PDB entry 3C8N | X-ray diffraction, 1.90 A resolution | chains A and B

# Chain A (and B)
Molecule: Probable F420-dependent glucose-6-phosphate dehydrogenase FGD1
Source organism: Mycobacterium tuberculosis
Notes: EC 1.-.-.-; chain B of this document is another copy of the same molecule, construct and numbering; everything in this record applies to it too
UniProtKB: P96253 (P96253_MYCTU); residue numbers follow UniProt; this construct covers 1-336
Chain sequence (356 residues; each row starts with the number of its first residue; numbers below 1 keep their minus sign (Mse-19 is residue -19)):
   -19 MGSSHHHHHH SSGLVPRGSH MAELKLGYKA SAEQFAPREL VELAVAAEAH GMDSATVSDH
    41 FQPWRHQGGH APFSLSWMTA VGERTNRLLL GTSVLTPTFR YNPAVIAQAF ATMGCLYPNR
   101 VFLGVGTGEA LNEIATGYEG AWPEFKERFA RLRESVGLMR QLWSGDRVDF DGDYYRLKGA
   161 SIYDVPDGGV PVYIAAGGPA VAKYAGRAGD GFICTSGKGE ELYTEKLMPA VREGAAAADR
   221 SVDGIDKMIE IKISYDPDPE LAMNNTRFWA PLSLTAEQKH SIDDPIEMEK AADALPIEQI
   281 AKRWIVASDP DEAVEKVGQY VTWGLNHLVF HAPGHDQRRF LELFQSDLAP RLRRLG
Disordered / not traced: -19 to -13, -1 to 0, 2, 145, 335-336 (chain B: -19 to 0, 44-45, 335-336)
Modified residues: Mse-19 (selenomethionine); Mse1, Mse32, Mse58, Mse93, Mse139, Mse208, Mse228, Mse243, Mse268 (selenomethionine; parent Met)
Construct notes: expression tag (-19 to 0); engineered mutation Mse243 (Leu in P96253)

# Interface between chain A and chain B
Pairs across the interface - 108 pairs, chain A then chain B:
  Ala16(A) - Asp164(B)
  Pro17(A) - Cys95(B)  hydrophobic
  Pro17(A) - Leu96(B)
  Pro17(A) - Asp164(B)
  Arg18(A) - Glu63(B)  salt bridge
  Arg18(A) - Leu96(B)  hydrogen bond (side chain-backbone)
  Arg18(A) - Tyr97(B)
  Val21(A) - Leu96(B)  hydrophobic
  His40(A) - Gln88(B)  hydrogen bond (backbone-side chain)
  Phe41(A) - Ala84(B)
  Phe41(A) - Gln88(B)
  Phe41(A) - Ala160(B)  hydrophobic
  Phe41(A) - Ser161(B)
  Phe41(A) - Ile162(B)  hydrophobic
  Gln42(A) - Gly159(B)
  Gln42(A) - Ala160(B)
  Gln42(A) - Ser161(B)  hydrogen bond (side chain-backbone)
  Pro43(A) - Tyr163(B)
  His46(A) - Tyr163(B)  hydrogen bond
  Gly49(A) - Tyr163(B)
  His50(A) - Tyr163(B)
  His50(A) - Asp164(B)  salt bridge
  Ala51(A) - Gln88(B)  hydrogen bond (backbone-side chain)
  Ala51(A) - Asp164(B)  hydrogen bond (backbone-side chain)
  Pro52(A) - Gln88(B)
  Pro52(A) - Thr92(B)
  Pro52(A) - Asp164(B)
  Phe53(A) - Gln88(B)
  Phe53(A) - Ala89(B)  hydrophobic
  Phe53(A) - Thr92(B)  hydrogen bond (backbone-side chain)
  Ser56(A) - Thr59(B)  hydrogen bond
  Ser56(A) - Thr92(B)
  Ser56(A) - Mse93(B)
  Thr59(A) - Ser56(B)
  Thr59(A) - Thr59(B)
  Thr59(A) - Ala60(B)
  Ala60(A) - Thr59(B)
  Ala60(A) - Glu63(B)
  Ala60(A) - Tyr97(B)
  Glu63(A) - Arg18(B)  salt bridge
  Glu63(A) - Ala60(B)
  Glu63(A) - Arg64(B)  salt bridge
  Arg64(A) - Glu63(B)  salt bridge
  Arg80(A) - Asn82(B)
  Arg80(A) - Val85(B)
  Tyr81(A) - Val85(B)  hydrophobic
  Asn82(A) - Arg80(B)
  Asn82(A) - Thr116(B)  hydrogen bond (side chain-backbone)
  Ala84(A) - Phe41(B)
  Ala84(A) - Thr116(B)
  Val85(A) - Phe53(B)  hydrophobic
  Val85(A) - Arg80(B)
  Val85(A) - Tyr81(B)  hydrophobic
  Gln88(A) - His40(B)  hydrogen bond (side chain-backbone)
  Gln88(A) - Phe41(B)
  Gln88(A) - Ala51(B)  hydrogen bond (side chain-backbone)
  Gln88(A) - Pro52(B)
  Gln88(A) - Phe53(B)
  Ala89(A) - Phe53(B)  hydrophobic
  Thr92(A) - Pro17(B)
  Thr92(A) - Pro52(B)
  Thr92(A) - Phe53(B)  hydrogen bond (side chain-backbone)
  Thr92(A) - Ser56(B)
  Mse93(A) - Ser56(B)
  Cys95(A) - Pro17(B)  hydrophobic
  Leu96(A) - Pro17(B)
  Leu96(A) - Arg18(B)  hydrogen bond (backbone-side chain)
  Leu96(A) - Val21(B)  hydrophobic
  Tyr97(A) - Arg18(B)
  Tyr97(A) - Ala60(B)
  Ile114(A) - Lys158(B)
  Ala115(A) - Leu157(B)
  Ala115(A) - Lys158(B)  hydrogen bond (backbone-backbone)
  Ala115(A) - Ala160(B)
  Thr116(A) - Asn82(B)  hydrogen bond (backbone-side chain)
  Thr116(A) - Ala84(B)
  Thr116(A) - Arg156(B)
  Gly117(A) - Arg156(B)
  Tyr118(A) - Arg156(B)
  Leu142(A) - Phe41(B)  hydrophobic
  Arg147(A) - Ile266(B)
  Arg156(A) - Thr116(B)
  Arg156(A) - Gly117(B)  hydrogen bond (backbone-backbone)
  Arg156(A) - Tyr118(B)
  Arg156(A) - Glu119(B)  salt bridge
  Leu157(A) - Ala115(B)
  Lys158(A) - Ile114(B)
  Lys158(A) - Ala115(B)  hydrogen bond (backbone-backbone)
  Gly159(A) - Gln42(B)  hydrogen bond (backbone-side chain)
  Ala160(A) - Phe41(B)  hydrophobic
  Ala160(A) - Gln42(B)
  Ala160(A) - Ala115(B)
  Ser161(A) - Phe41(B)
  Ser161(A) - Gln42(B)  hydrogen bond (backbone-side chain)
  Tyr163(A) - Gln42(B)
  Tyr163(A) - Pro43(B)
  Tyr163(A) - His46(B)
  Tyr163(A) - Gly49(B)
  Tyr163(A) - His50(B)
  Asp164(A) - Ala16(B)
  Asp164(A) - Pro17(B)
  Asp164(A) - His50(B)  salt bridge
  Asp164(A) - Ala51(B)  hydrogen bond (side chain-backbone)
  Asp164(A) - Pro52(B)
  Asp263(A) - Lys158(B)  salt bridge
  Asp264(A) - Arg147(B)  salt bridge
  Pro265(A) - Tyr163(B)
  Ile266(A) - Arg147(B)
Other interface residues (no listed pair), chain A (53 interface residues in all): Glu22, Leu55, Ile162
Other interface residues (no listed pair), chain B (51 interface residues in all): Leu55, Leu142, Pro265

# Overview
The interface between chain A and chain B involves 53 residues on one side and 51 on the other; the contacts
include 20 hydrogen bonds and 9 salt bridges. Polar contacts include Arg18(A)-Glu63(B), His50(A)-Asp164(B) and
Glu63(A)-Arg64(B).
Both chains are Probable F420-dependent glucose-6-phosphate dehydrogenase FGD1 (Mycobacterium tuberculosis).
Entry 3C8N (Crystal structure of apo-FGD1 from Mycobacterium tuberculosis) was determined by X-ray
diffraction.
